PDB entry 1Q86 | X-ray diffraction, 3.00 A resolution | chains A and R of the 32 polymer chains in the assembly

[Chain A]
Molecule: 23S ribosomal RNA
Organism: Haloarcula marismortui
Sequence (2922 nucleotides; row label = number of the first residue in the row):
     2 UUGGCUACUA UGCCAGCUGG UGGAUUGCUC GGCUCAGGCG CUGAUGAAGG ACGUGCCAAG
    62 CUGCGAUAAG CCAUGGGGAG CCGCACGGAG GCGAAGAACC AUGGAUUUCC GAAUGAGAAU
   122 CUCUCUAACA AUUGCUUCGC GCAAUGAGGA ACCCCGAGAA CUGAAACAUC UCAGUAUCGG
   182 GAGGAACAGA AAACGCAAUG UGAUGUCGUU AGUAACCGCG AGUGAACGCG AUACAGCCCA
   242 AACCGAAGCC CUCACGGGCA AUGUGGUGUC AGGGCUACCU CUCAUCAGCC GACCGUCUCG
   302 ACGAAGUCUC UUGGAACAGA GCGUGAUACA GGGUGACAAC CCCGUACUCG AGACCAGUAC
   362 GACGUGCGGU AGUGCCAGAG UAGCGGGGGU UGGAUAUCCC UCGCGAAUAA CGCAGGCAUC
   422 GACUGCGAAG GCUAAACACA ACCUGAGACC GAUAGUGAAC AAGUAGUGUG AACGAACGCU
   482 GCAAAGUACC CUCAGAAGGG AGGCGAAAUA GAGCAUGAAA UCAGUUGGCG AUCGAGCGAC
   542 AGGGCAUACA AGGUCCCUCG ACGAAUGACC GACGCGCGAG CGUCCAGUAA GACUCACGGG
   602 AAGCCGAUGU UCUGUCGUAC GUUUUGAAAA ACGAGCCAGG GAGUGUGUCU GCAUGGCAAG
   662 UCUAACCGGA GUAUCCGGGG AGGCACAGGG AAACCGACAU GGCCGCAGGG CUUUGCCCGA
   722 GGGCCGCCGU CUUCAAGGGC GGGGAGCCAU GUGGACACGA CCCGAAUCCG GACGAUCUAC
   782 GCAUGGACAA GAUGAAGCGU GCCGAAAGGC ACGUGGAAGU CUGUUAGAGU UGGUGUCCUA
   842 CAAUACCCUC UCGUGAUCUA UGUGUAGGGG UGAAAGGCCC AUCGAGUCCG GCAACAGCUG
   902 GUUCCAAUCG AAACAUGUCG AAGCAUGACC UCCGCCGAGG UAGUCUGUGA GGUAGAGCGA
   962 CCGAUUGGUG UGUCCGCCUC CGAGAGGAGU CGGCACACCU GUCAAACUCC AAACUUACAG
  1022 ACGCCGUUUG ACGCGGGGAU UCCGGUGCGC GGGGUAAGCC UGUGUACCAG GAGGGGAACA
  1082 ACCCAGAGAU AGGUUAAGGU CCCCAAGUGU GGAUUAAGUG UAAUCCUCUG AAGGUGGUCU
  1142 CGAGCCCUAG ACAGCCGGGA GGUGAGCUUA GAAGCAGCUA CCCUCUAAGA AAAGCGUAAC
  1202 AGCUUACCGG CCGAGGUUUG AGGCGCCCAA AAUGAUCGGG ACUCAAAUCC ACCACCGAGA
  1262 CCUGUCCGUA CCACUCAUAC UGGUAAUCGA GUAGAUUGGC GCUCUAAUUG GAUGGAAGUA
  1322 GGGGUGAAAA CUCCUAUGGA CCGAUUAGUG ACGAAAAUCC UGGCCAUAGU AGCAGCGAUA
  1382 GUCGGGUGAG AACCCCGACG GCCUAAUGGA UAAGGGUUCC UCAGCACUGC UGAUCAGCUG
  1442 AGGGUUAGCC GGUCCUAAGU CAUACCGCAA CUCGACUAUG ACGAAAUGGG AAACGGGUUA
  1502 AUAUUCCCGU GCCACUAUGC AGUGAAAGUU GACGCCCUGG GGUCGAUCAC GCUGGGCAUU
  1562 CGCCCAGUCG AACCGUCCAA CUCCGUGGAA GCCGUAAUGG CAGGAAGCGG ACGAACGGCG
  1622 GCAUAGGGAA ACGUGAUUCA ACCUGGGGCC CAUGAAAAGA CGAGCAUAGU GUCCGUACCG
  1682 AGAACCGACA CAGGUGUCCA UGGCGGCGAA AGCCAAGGCC UGUCGGGAGC AACCAACGUU
  1742 AGGGAAUUCG GCAAGUUAGU CCCGUACCUU CGGAAGAAGG GAUGCCUGCU CCGGAACGGA
  1802 GCAGGUCGCA GUGACUCGGA AGCUCGGACU GUCUAGUAAC AACAUAGGUG ACCGCAAAUC
  1862 CGCAAGGACU CGUACGGUCA CUGAAUCCUG CCCAGUGCAG GUAUCUGAAC ACCUCGUACA
  1922 AGAGGACGAA GGACCUGUCA ACGGCGGGGG UAACUAUGAC CCUCUUAAGG UAGCGUAGUA
  1982 CCUUGCCGCA UCAGUAGCGG CUUGCAUGAA UGGAUUAACC AGAGCUUCAC UGUCCCAACG
  2042 UUGGGCCCGG UGAACUGUAC AUUCCAGUGC GGAGUCUGGA GACACCCAGG GGGAAGCGAA
  2102 GACCCUAUGG AGCUUUACUG CAGGCUGUCG CUGAGACGUG GUCGCCGAUG UGCAGCAUAG
  2162 GUAGGAGACA CUACACAGGU ACCCGCGCUA GCGGGCCACC GAGUCAACAG UGAAAUACUA
  2222 CCCGUCGGUG ACUGCGACUC UCACUCCGGG AGGAGGACAC CGAUAGCCGG GCAGUUUGAC
  2282 UGGGGCGGUA CGCGCUCGAA AAGAUAUCGA GCGCGCCCUA UGGCUAUCUC AGCCGGGACA
  2342 GAGACCCGGC GAAGAGUGCA AGAGCAAAAG AUAGCUUGAC AGUGUUCUUC CCAACGAGGA
  2402 ACGCUGACGC GAAAGCGUGG UCUAGCGAAC CAAUUAGCCU GCUUGAUGCG GGCAAUUGAU
  2462 GACAGAAAAG CUACCCUAGG GAUAACAGAG UCGUCACUCG CAAGAGCACA UAUCGACCGA
  2522 GUGGCUUGCU ACCUCGAUGU CGGUUCCCUC CAUCCUGCCC GUGCAGAAGC GGGCAAGGGU
  2582 GAGGUUGUUC GCCUAUUAAA GGAGGUCGUG AGCUGGGUUU AGACCGUCGU GAGACAGGUC
  2642 GGCUGCUAUC UACUGGGUGU GUAAUGGUGU CUGACAAGAA CGACCGUAUA GUACGAGAGG
  2702 AACUACGGUU GGUGGCCACU GGUGUACCGG UUGUUCGAGA GAGCACGUGC CGGGUAGCCA
  2762 CGCCACACGG GGUAAGAGCU GAACGCAUCU AAGCUCGAAA CCCACUUGGA AAAGAGACAC
  2822 CGCCGAGGUC CCGCGUACAA GACGCGGUCG AUAGACUCGG GGUGUGCGCG UCGAGGUAAC
  2882 GAGACGUUAA GCCCACGAGC ACUAACAGAC CAAAGCCAUC AU
Unresolved in the structure: 2-9, 126-127, 715, 971-998, 1560, 1952-1963, 2137-2236, 2339-2343, 2665-2666, 2915-2923
Metal / ion sites: Mg2+ site 1 near G28 (its only coordinating residue here); Na+ site 1: C40, G41, C443; Na+ site 2: G56, G61; Na+ site 3: G66, U107, U108; Mg2+ site 2 near U115 (its only coordinating residue here); Na+ site 4: C141, G142; Na+ site 5 near U146 (its only coordinating residue here); Mg2+ site 3: C162, U2276; K+ site 1: C162, U163, U172; Mg2+ site 4: A165, A167, C168; Na+ site 6: A165, A166, A167; Mg2+ site 5: A166, G219; 67 more Na+ sites not listed; 98 more Mg2+ sites not listed; 1 more K+ sites not listed
Small-molecule neighbours:
  - phenylalaninal (PHA), molecule 1: G2102, C2104, A2486, U2620
  - phenylalaninal (PHA), molecule 2: A2486, C2487, U2541, U2620
What the authors report for this chain:
  - binding site for CCA-phenylalanine-cariotic-acid-biotin: G2284, G2285
  - catalytic residues: A2486 (proposed by the authors, not directly observed)

[Chain R]
Name: 50S ribosomal protein L21e
Organism: Haloarcula marismortui
UniProt: P12734 (RL21_HALMA); residue numbers follow UniProt; this construct covers 1-95
Amino-acid sequence (95 residues; row label = number of the first residue in the row):
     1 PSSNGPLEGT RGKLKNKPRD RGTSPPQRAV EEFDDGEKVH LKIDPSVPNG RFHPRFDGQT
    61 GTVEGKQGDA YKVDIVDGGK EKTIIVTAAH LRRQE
Metal / ion sites: Na+: Asp-20, Gly-22, Ser-24, Ser-46

[How chain A and chain R interact]
Contacting residue pairs (110; chain A residue first):
  G948(A) / Gln-94(R)  base contact
  G948(A) / Glu-95(R)  hydrogen bond to the sugar
  U949(A) / His-40(R)  hydrogen bond to the base
  U949(A) / Gln-94(R)  hydrogen bond to the base
  U949(A) / Glu-95(R)  hydrogen bond to the sugar
  G950(A) / His-40(R)  sugar contact
  G950(A) / Gly-58(R)  hydrogen bond to the base
  A951(A) / Lys-42(R)  phosphate contact
  A951(A) / Asp-57(R)  sugar contact
  A951(A) / Gly-58(R)  sugar contact
  G952(A) / Lys-42(R)  salt bridge to the phosphate
  G953(A) / Gly-12(R)  phosphate contact
  G953(A) / Lys-13(R)  hydrogen bond to the phosphate
  G953(A) / Lys-17(R)  base contact
  A1007(A) / Arg-11(R)  hydrogen bond to the phosphate
  C1008(A) / Arg-11(R)  salt bridge to the phosphate
  U1009(A) / Lys-15(R)  salt bridge to the phosphate
  C1010(A) / Pro-18(R)  phosphate contact
  A1018(A) / Gly-58(R)  sugar contact
  A1018(A) / Gln-59(R)  hydrogen bond to the sugar
  A1018(A) / Thr-60(R)  hydrogen bond to the base
  C1019(A) / Lys-38(R)  hydrogen bond to the phosphate
  C1019(A) / Thr-60(R)  sugar contact
  C1019(A) / Gln-94(R)  hydrogen bond to the base
  A1020(A) / Lys-38(R)  salt bridge to the phosphate
  G2295(A) / Ser-3(R)  base contact
  G2295(A) / Asn-4(R)  hydrogen bond to the phosphate
  G2295(A) / Gly-5(R)  hydrogen bond to the phosphate
  C2296(A) / Ser-2(R)  hydrogen bond to the base
  C2296(A) / Ser-3(R)  hydrogen bond to the phosphate
  C2296(A) / Asn-4(R)  phosphate contact
  C2296(A) / Gly-5(R)  hydrogen bond to the phosphate
  C2296(A) / Pro-6(R)  phosphate contact
  C2296(A) / Leu-7(R)  hydrogen bond to the phosphate
  C2296(A) / Glu-8(R)  hydrogen bond to the phosphate
  U2297(A) / Ser-2(R)  hydrogen bond to the base
  U2297(A) / Leu-7(R)  phosphate contact
  U2297(A) / Glu-8(R)  phosphate contact
  U2297(A) / Gly-9(R)  hydrogen bond to the phosphate
  U2297(A) / Thr-10(R)  phosphate contact
  U2297(A) / Arg-11(R)  hydrogen bond to the sugar
  C2298(A) / Ser-2(R)  base contact
  C2298(A) / Arg-11(R)  salt bridge to the phosphate
  G2299(A) / Pro-1(R)  base contact
  A2300(A) / Pro-1(R)  base contact
  G2304(A) / Lys-13(R)  salt bridge to the phosphate
  G2304(A) / Arg-55(R)  hydrogen bond to the phosphate
  A2305(A) / Arg-55(R)  salt bridge to the phosphate
  U2306(A) / Pro-1(R)  phosphate contact
  A2307(A) / Pro-1(R)  phosphate contact
  G2310(A) / Ser-2(R)  base contact
  A2353(A) / Arg-21(R)  hydrogen bond to the base
  A2354(A) / Arg-21(R)  salt bridge to the phosphate
  G2363(A) / Leu-7(R)  base contact
  G2363(A) / Arg-11(R)  hydrogen bond to the phosphate
  A2364(A) / Arg-11(R)  salt bridge to the phosphate
  A2364(A) / Leu-14(R)  hydrogen bond to the sugar
  A2364(A) / Lys-15(R)  salt bridge to the phosphate
  G2365(A) / Lys-15(R)  phosphate contact
  G2365(A) / Asn-16(R)  hydrogen bond to the phosphate
  G2365(A) / Pro-45(R)  sugar contact
  G2365(A) / Ser-46(R)  phosphate contact
  C2366(A) / Arg-21(R)  phosphate contact
  C2366(A) / Gly-22(R)  hydrogen bond to the phosphate
  C2366(A) / Thr-23(R)  phosphate contact
  C2366(A) / Ser-46(R)  hydrogen bond to the phosphate
  A2367(A) / Gly-22(R)  phosphate contact
  A2367(A) / Thr-23(R)  hydrogen bond to the phosphate
  A2370(A) / Ser-46(R)  hydrogen bond to the base
  A2370(A) / Pro-48(R)  base contact
  G2385(A) / Gln-67(R)  base contact
  U2386(A) / Gln-67(R)  hydrogen bond to the base
  U2387(A) / Thr-83(R)  hydrogen bond to the sugar
  U2387(A) / Ile-85(R)  sugar contact
  C2388(A) / His-53(R)  sugar contact
  C2388(A) / Phe-56(R)  phosphate contact
  C2388(A) / Lys-82(R)  phosphate contact
  C2388(A) / Thr-83(R)  hydrogen bond to the phosphate
  U2389(A) / His-53(R)  sugar contact
  U2389(A) / Arg-55(R)  phosphate contact
  U2389(A) / Phe-56(R)  phosphate contact
  U2389(A) / Lys-82(R)  salt bridge to the phosphate
  U2390(A) / Asn-4(R)  sugar contact
  U2390(A) / Arg-55(R)  salt bridge to the phosphate
  C2392(A) / Arg-55(R)  hydrogen bond to the sugar
  C2392(A) / Asp-77(R)  hydrogen bond to the sugar
  C2392(A) / Lys-82(R)  hydrogen bond to the phosphate
  C2393(A) / Asp-77(R)  sugar contact
  C2393(A) / Gly-78(R)  sugar contact
  C2393(A) / Gly-79(R)  hydrogen bond to the phosphate
  C2393(A) / Lys-80(R)  phosphate contact
  C2393(A) / Lys-82(R)  salt bridge to the phosphate
  A2394(A) / Gly-79(R)  phosphate contact
  A2394(A) / Lys-80(R)  hydrogen bond to the phosphate
  A2395(A) / Lys-80(R)  salt bridge to the phosphate
  A2402(A) / Gly-50(R)  phosphate contact
  A2402(A) / Arg-51(R)  sugar contact
  C2403(A) / Asn-49(R)  phosphate contact
  C2403(A) / Gly-50(R)  hydrogen bond to the phosphate
  C2403(A) / Gln-67(R)  hydrogen bond to the base
  C2403(A) / Ala-70(R)  phosphate contact
  C2403(A) / Ile-85(R)  sugar contact
  G2404(A) / Gln-67(R)  phosphate contact
  G2404(A) / Gly-68(R)  phosphate contact
  G2404(A) / Asp-69(R)  hydrogen bond to the phosphate
  G2404(A) / Ala-70(R)  phosphate contact
  C2423(A) / Leu-7(R)  base contact
  U2424(A) / Gly-5(R)  sugar contact
  U2424(A) / Pro-6(R)  sugar contact
  U2424(A) / Leu-7(R)  sugar contact
Also at the interface, not in a pair above, chain A (53 interface residues in all): C1011, A2303, A2311, C2391, U2422, A2425
Also at the interface, not in a pair above, chain R (52 interface residues in all): Ile-84, Arg-93

[Summary]
The interface between chain A and chain R involves 53 residues on one side and 52 on the other, with 41
hydrogen bonds and 14 salt bridges. Polar contacts include U949(A)/His-40(R), U949(A)/Gln-94(R) and
G950(A)/Gly-58(R). Ligands of chain A: phenylalaninal. From the paper: the catalytic residue A2486(A); a
binding site for CCA-phenylalanine-cariotic-acid-biotin at G2284(A) and G2285(A).
Chain A is 23S ribosomal RNA and chain R is 50S ribosomal protein L21e, both from Haloarcula marismortui; the
structure, Crystal structure of CCA-Phe-cap-biotin bound simultaneously at half occupancy to both the A-site
and P-site of ..., was determined by X-ray diffraction together with 1Q7Y, 1Q81, 1Q82 and 1M90 from the same
study.
